Entry 2OBX (X-ray diffraction, 2.53 A resolution); this record covers chains B and H of the 10 polymer chains in the assembly.

Chain B (and H):
Protein: 6,7-dimethyl-8-ribityllumazine synthase 1
Source organism: Mesorhizobium loti
Notes: EC 2.5.1.78; chain H of this document is another copy of the same molecule, construct and numbering; everything in this record applies to it too
UniProtKB: Q986N2 (RISB1_RHILO); residues 1-157 here = UniProt positions 1-157
Chain sequence (157 residues; row label = number of the first residue in the row):
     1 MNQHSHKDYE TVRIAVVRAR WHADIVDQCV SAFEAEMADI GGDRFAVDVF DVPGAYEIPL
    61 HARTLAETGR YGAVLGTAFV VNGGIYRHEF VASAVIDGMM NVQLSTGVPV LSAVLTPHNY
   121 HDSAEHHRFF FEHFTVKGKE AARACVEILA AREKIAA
Disordered / not traced: 1-9, 157
UniProt features mapped onto this chain:
  - active site: R87 (Proton donor)
  - binding site (5-amino-6-(D-ribitylamino)uracil): W21, A55 to E57, F79 to V81, S112
  - binding site ((2S)-2-hydroxy-3-oxobutyl phosphate): H126
Ligand contacts: 5-Nitro-6- (INI; 5-nitro-6-ribityl-amino-2,4(1h,3h)-pyrimidinedione): A19, W21, H22, P53, G54, A55, Y56, E57, A78, F79, V80, V81, V91
Reported in the primary citation:
  - binding site for 5-Nitro-6-: W21
  - self-association interface (contacts with another copy of this molecule); pairs are residue here / residue on that copy: E132-R128 (salt bridge)

Interface between chain B and chain H:
Residue-residue contacts (20; chain B residue first):
  N82(B) - H121(H)  hydrogen bond (backbone-side chain)
  G83(B) - H121(H)  hydrogen bond (backbone-side chain)
  G83(B) - H126(H)
  G84(B) - N119(H)
  G84(B) - H121(H)  hydrogen bond (backbone-side chain)
  G84(B) - H126(H)  hydrogen bond (backbone-side chain)
  I85(B) - H126(H)
  N119(B) - G84(H)
  Y120(B) - H121(H)
  H121(B) - N82(H)  hydrogen bond (side chain-backbone)
  H121(B) - G83(H)  hydrogen bond (side chain-backbone)
  H121(B) - G84(H)
  H121(B) - Y120(H)
  H121(B) - H121(H)  hydrogen bond
  D122(B) - H121(H)
  D122(B) - D122(H)
  E125(B) - I85(H)
  H126(B) - G83(H)
  H126(B) - G84(H)  hydrogen bond (side chain-backbone)
  H126(B) - I85(H)
Also at the interface, not in a pair above, chain H (11 interface residues in all): S123, E125

Overview:
10 residues of chain B and 11 residues of chain H are in contact, with 8 hydrogen bonds. Among the polar pairs
are N82(B)-H121(H), G83(B)-H121(H) and G84(B)-H121(H). Ligands of chain B: 5-Nitro-6-. From the paper: a
binding site for 5-Nitro-6- at W21(B); a self-association interface involving E132(B).
Chain B and chain H are both 6,7-dimethyl-8-ribityllumazine synthase 1 (Mesorhizobium loti); the structure,
Lumazine synthase RibH2 from Mesorhizobium loti (Gene mll7281, Swiss-Prot entry Q986N2) complexed with
inhibitor 5-Nitro-6-(D-Ribitylamino)-2,4(1H,3H) Pyrimidinedione, was determined by X-ray diffraction (same
publication as 2I0F, 2O6H and 2F59).
